PDB entry 6VM9 | X-ray diffraction, 2.90 A resolution | chains A and B of the 3 polymer chains in the assembly

[Chain A]
Molecule: MHC class I antigen, A-2 alpha chain
Organism: Homo sapiens
UniProtKB: A0A5B8RNS7 (A0A5B8RNS7_HUMAN); residues 1-275 here correspond to UniProt positions 25-299 (UniProt number = residue number + 24)
Sequence (275 residues; each row starts with the number of its first residue):
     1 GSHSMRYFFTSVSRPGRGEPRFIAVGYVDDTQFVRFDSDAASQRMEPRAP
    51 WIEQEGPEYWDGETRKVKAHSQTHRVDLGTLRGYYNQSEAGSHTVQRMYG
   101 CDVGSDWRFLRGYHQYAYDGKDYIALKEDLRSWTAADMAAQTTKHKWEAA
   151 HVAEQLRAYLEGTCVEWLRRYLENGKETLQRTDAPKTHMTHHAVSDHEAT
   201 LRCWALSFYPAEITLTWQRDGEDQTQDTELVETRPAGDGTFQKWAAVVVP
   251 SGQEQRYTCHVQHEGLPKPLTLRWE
Disulfides: Cys101-Cys164, Cys203-Cys259
What the authors report for this chain:
  - conformationally variable residues (helix shift): Lys68

[Chain B]
Molecule: Beta-2-microglobulin
Organism: Homo sapiens
UniProtKB: P61769 (B2MG_HUMAN); residues 2-100 here correspond to UniProt positions 21-119 (UniProt number = residue number + 19)
Sequence (100 residues; row label = number of the first residue in the row):
     1 MIQRTPKIQVYSRHPAENGKSNFLNCYVSGFHPSDIEVDLLKNGERIEKV
    51 EHSDLSFSKDWSFYLLYYTEFTPTEKDEYACRVNHVTLSQPKIVKWDRDM
Disulfides: Cys26-Cys81
Construct notes: initiating methionine (1)
Swiss-Prot annotation at these positions:
  - modified residue: Gln3 (Pyrrolidone carboxylic acid)
  - glycosylation: Ile2 (N-linked (Glc) (glycation) isoleucine), Lys20 (N-linked (Glc) (glycation) lysine), Lys42 (N-linked (Glc) (glycation) lysine), Lys49 (N-linked (Glc) (glycation) lysine), Lys59 (N-linked (Glc) (glycation) lysine), Lys92 (N-linked (Glc) (glycation) lysine), Lys95 (N-linked (Glc) (glycation) lysine)

[Chain A / chain B interface]
Residue-residue contacts (56; chain A residue first):
  Phe8(A) with Ser56(B); Phe57(B)
  Phe9(A) with Phe57(B)
  Thr10(A) with Leu55(B); Phe57(B); Phe63(B)
  Ile23(A) with Leu55(B)
  Val25(A) with Asp54(B); Leu55(B); Ser56(B)
  Tyr27(A) with Tyr64(B), hydrogen bond
  Gln32(A) with Asp54(B), hydrogen bond
  Arg35(A) with Asp54(B), salt bridge
  Arg48(A) with Asp54(B), salt bridge
  Ser92(A) with Met1(B)
  His93(A) with Met1(B)
  Thr94(A) with His32(B)
  Gln96(A) with His32(B), hydrogen bond; Phe57(B); Trp61(B), hydrogen bond (side chain-backbone); Phe63(B)
  Arg97(A) with Phe57(B)
  Met98(A) with Phe57(B), hydrophobic
  Gln115(A) with Trp61(B)
  Tyr116(A) with Trp61(B)
  Ala117(A) with Trp61(B), hydrophobic
  Asp119(A) with Ile2(B), hydrogen bond (backbone-backbone)
  Gly120(A) with His32(B); Trp61(B)
  Asp122(A) with Trp61(B), hydrogen bond
  His192(A) with Asp99(B), salt bridge
  Arg202(A) with Asp99(B), hydrogen bond (side chain-backbone); Met100(B)
  Trp204(A) with Asp99(B); Met100(B)
  Leu206(A) with Pro15(B), hydrophobic
  Val231(A) with Gln9(B)
  Glu232(A) with Gln9(B), hydrogen bond (backbone-side chain); Tyr27(B); Ser29(B), hydrogen bond
  Thr233(A) with Tyr27(B)
  Arg234(A) with Gln9(B); Tyr11(B); Met100(B), hydrogen bond (side chain-backbone)
  Pro235(A) with Tyr11(B), hydrogen bond (backbone-side chain); Asn25(B); Tyr27(B); Leu66(B)
  Ala236(A) with Arg13(B); Asn25(B), hydrogen bond (backbone-side chain)
  Gly237(A) with Arg13(B), hydrogen bond (backbone-side chain)
  Asp238(A) with Arg13(B)
  Gln242(A) with Tyr11(B); Ser12(B), hydrogen bond (side chain-backbone); Arg13(B), hydrogen bond (side chain-backbone)
  Trp244(A) with Met100(B), hydrogen bond (side chain-backbone)
Also at the interface, not in a pair above, chain A (37 interface residues in all): Gly91, Lys121
Also at the interface, not in a pair above, chain B (23 interface residues in all): Lys7, Asp60

[In short]
The interface between chain A and chain B involves 37 residues on one side and 23 on the other; the contacts
include 16 hydrogen bonds and 3 salt bridges. Polar pairs include Arg35(A)-Asp54(B), Arg48(A)-Asp54(B) and
His192(A)-Asp99(B). From the paper: conformational variability at Lys68(A).
Chain A is MHC class I antigen, A-2 alpha chain and chain B is Beta-2-microglobulin, both from Homo sapiens;
the structure, T4H2 T cell receptor bound to HLA-A2 presenting gp100T2M peptide (IMDQVPFSV), was determined by
X-ray diffraction together with 6VM7, 6VMA, 6VMC and 6VM8 from the same study.
